PDB entry 1FAI | X-ray diffraction, 2.70 A resolution | chains L and H

== Chain L ==
Protein: IGG2B-kappa R19.9 fab (light chain)
Source organism: Mus musculus
Reference sequence: P01837 (KAC_MOUSE); residues 109-214 here correspond to UniProt positions 1-106 (UniProt number = residue number - 108)
Sequence (214 residues; each row starts with the number of its first residue):
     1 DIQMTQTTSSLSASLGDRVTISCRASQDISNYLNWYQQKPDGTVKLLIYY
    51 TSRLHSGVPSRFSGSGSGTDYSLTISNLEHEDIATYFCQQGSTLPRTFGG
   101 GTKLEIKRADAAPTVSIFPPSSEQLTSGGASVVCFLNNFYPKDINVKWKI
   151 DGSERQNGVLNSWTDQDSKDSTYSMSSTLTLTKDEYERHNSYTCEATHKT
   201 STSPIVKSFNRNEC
Disulfide bonds: C23-C88, C134-C194

== Chain H ==
Protein: IGG2B-kappa R19.9 fab (heavy chain)
Source organism: Mus musculus
Notes: antibody fragment or engineered binder
Sequence (221 residues; each row starts with the number of its first residue):
     1 QVQLQQSGAELVRAGSSVKMSCKASGYTFTSYGVNWVKQRPGQGLEWIGY
    51 INPGKGYLSYNEKFKGKTTLTVDRSSSTAYMQLRSLTSEDAAVYFCARSF
   101 YGGSDLAVYYFDSWGQGTTLTVSSAKTTPPSVYPLAPGCGDTTGSSVTLG
   151 CLVKGYFPESVTVTWNSGSLSSSVHTFPALLQSALYTMSSSVTVPSSTWP
   201 SQTVTCSVAHPASSTTVDKKL
Disulfide bonds: C22-C96, C151-C206

== Interface between chain L and chain H ==
Inter-chain disulfides: C214(L)-C139(H)
Residue-residue contacts - 79 pairs, chain L then chain H:
  Y32(L) - L106(H)
  Y32(L) - A107(H)  hydrophobic
  N34(L) - Y110(H)
  Y36(L) - Y110(H)
  Y36(L) - F111(H)  hydrogen bond (side chain-backbone)
  Y36(L) - W114(H)
  Q38(L) - Q39(H)  hydrogen bond
  Q38(L) - F95(H)
  G42(L) - F95(H)
  V44(L) - W114(H)  hydrophobic
  L46(L) - Y110(H)  hydrophobic
  L46(L) - F111(H)
  Y49(L) - Y110(H)  hydrophobic
  Y50(L) - V108(H)
  Y50(L) - Y109(H)
  F87(L) - Q39(H)
  F87(L) - L45(H)
  Q89(L) - F111(H)
  G91(L) - L106(H)
  G91(L) - A107(H)  hydrogen bond (backbone-backbone)
  S92(L) - D105(H)
  S92(L) - L106(H)
  L94(L) - S59(H)
  L94(L) - Y109(H)
  P95(L) - W47(H)  hydrophobic
  P95(L) - N61(H)
  R96(L) - W47(H)
  R96(L) - D105(H)
  R96(L) - A107(H)
  R96(L) - Y109(H)  hydrogen bond
  R96(L) - F111(H)
  F98(L) - L45(H)  hydrophobic
  F98(L) - F111(H)  hydrophobic
  F98(L) - W114(H)  hydrophobic
  G99(L) - G44(H)
  G100(L) - G44(H)
  S116(L) - T148(H)  hydrogen bond
  I117(L) - G138(H)
  F118(L) - L135(H)
  F118(L) - A136(H)
  F118(L) - P137(H)
  F118(L) - T148(H)
  F118(L) - L149(H)  hydrophobic
  F118(L) - G150(H)
  P119(L) - A136(H)
  P119(L) - G138(H)
  S121(L) - P134(H)
  E123(L) - Y133(H)
  E123(L) - P134(H)
  E123(L) - K219(H)  salt bridge
  Q124(L) - Y133(H)
  Q124(L) - K154(H)
  S127(L) - Y133(H)
  S131(L) - L152(H)
  V133(L) - L135(H)  hydrophobic
  F135(L) - G150(H)
  F135(L) - S191(H)
  N137(L) - H175(H)  hydrogen bond
  N137(L) - F177(H)
  N137(L) - S191(H)  hydrogen bond
  N138(L) - H175(H)  hydrogen bond
  L160(L) - L180(H)  hydrophobic
  L160(L) - Q182(H)
  N161(L) - L180(H)
  S162(L) - F177(H)
  S162(L) - P178(H)  hydrogen bond (side chain-backbone)
  W163(L) - P178(H)
  S174(L) - H175(H)
  S174(L) - F177(H)
  M175(L) - F177(H)
  S176(L) - F177(H)
  S176(L) - S189(H)
  S208(L) - D141(H)
  F209(L) - C139(H)
  F209(L) - D141(H)
  N210(L) - C139(H)  hydrogen bond (backbone-side chain)
  E213(L) - C139(H)  hydrogen bond
  E213(L) - G140(H)
  C214(L) - C139(H)  disulfide
Also at the interface, not in a pair above, chain L (49 interface residues in all): K45, H55, T164, K169, T178
Also at the interface, not in a pair above, chain H (42 interface residues in all): V37, E46, D112, S172, S190

== Overview ==
49 residues of chain L face 42 of chain H across their interface; the contacts include 1 disulfide bond, 11
hydrogen bonds and 1 salt bridge. Polar pairs include E123(L)-K219(H), Y36(L)-F111(H) and Q38(L)-Q39(H).
Chain L is IGG2B-kappa R19.9 fab (light chain) and chain H is IGG2B-kappa R19.9 fab (heavy chain), both from
Mus musculus; the structure, Three-dimensional structure of two crystal forms of fab R19.9, from a monoclonal
anti-arsonate antibody, was determined by X-ray diffraction (same publication as 2F19).
